PDB entry 4B3X | X-ray diffraction, 1.95 A resolution | chain A

[Chain A]
Name: Translation initiation factor if-2
Source organism: Thermus thermophilus
UniProt: P48515 (IF2_THET8); residues 1-363 here = UniProt positions 1-363
Sequence (363 residues; each row starts with the number of its first residue):
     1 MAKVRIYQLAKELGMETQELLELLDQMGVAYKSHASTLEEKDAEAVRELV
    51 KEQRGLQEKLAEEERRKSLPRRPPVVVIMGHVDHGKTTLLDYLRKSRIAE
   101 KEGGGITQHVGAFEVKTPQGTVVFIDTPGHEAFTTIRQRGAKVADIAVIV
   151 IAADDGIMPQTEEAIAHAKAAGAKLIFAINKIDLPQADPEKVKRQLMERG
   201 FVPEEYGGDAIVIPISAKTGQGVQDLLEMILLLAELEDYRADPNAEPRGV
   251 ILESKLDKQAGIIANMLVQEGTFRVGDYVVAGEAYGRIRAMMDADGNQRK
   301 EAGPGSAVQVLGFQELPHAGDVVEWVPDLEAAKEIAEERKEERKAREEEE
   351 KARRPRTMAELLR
Differences from the reference sequence: conflict Gly103 (Ala in P48515)
UniProt features mapped onto this chain:
  - region: Gly80 to Thr87 (G1), Gly105 to His109 (G2), Asp126 to Gly129 (G3), Asn180 to Asp183 (G4), Ser216 to Lys218 (G5)
  - binding site (GTP): Gly80 to Thr87, Asp126 to His130, Asn180 to Asp183
From the paper describing this entry:
  - conformationally variable residues (loop rearrangement, order/disorder transition): Arg97 to Gly103, His130 to Arg139
  - contacts within the chain: Gly80-Lys86 (hydrogen bond)
  - catalytic residues: His130 (proposed by the authors, not directly observed)

[Overview]
From UniProt: 17 GTP-binding residues. The paper reports the catalytic residue His130; conformational
variability at Arg97 and His130.
Chain A is Translation initiation factor if-2 (Thermus thermophilus); the structure, Bacterial translation
initiation factor IF2 (1-363), apo form, was determined by X-ray diffraction, deposited together with 4B47 and
4B48.
